9ITS - chains B and F of the 26 polymer chains in the assembly; structure by electron microscopy, 2.89 A resolution.

# Chain B
Molecule: ATP synthase subunit alpha
From: Chloroflexus aurantiacus J-10-fl
Notes: EC 7.1.2.2
UniProt: A9WGS6 (ATPA_CHLAA); residues 1-522 here = UniProt positions 1-522
Amino-acid sequence (522 residues; numbered 1 to 522; the number before each row is that of its first residue):
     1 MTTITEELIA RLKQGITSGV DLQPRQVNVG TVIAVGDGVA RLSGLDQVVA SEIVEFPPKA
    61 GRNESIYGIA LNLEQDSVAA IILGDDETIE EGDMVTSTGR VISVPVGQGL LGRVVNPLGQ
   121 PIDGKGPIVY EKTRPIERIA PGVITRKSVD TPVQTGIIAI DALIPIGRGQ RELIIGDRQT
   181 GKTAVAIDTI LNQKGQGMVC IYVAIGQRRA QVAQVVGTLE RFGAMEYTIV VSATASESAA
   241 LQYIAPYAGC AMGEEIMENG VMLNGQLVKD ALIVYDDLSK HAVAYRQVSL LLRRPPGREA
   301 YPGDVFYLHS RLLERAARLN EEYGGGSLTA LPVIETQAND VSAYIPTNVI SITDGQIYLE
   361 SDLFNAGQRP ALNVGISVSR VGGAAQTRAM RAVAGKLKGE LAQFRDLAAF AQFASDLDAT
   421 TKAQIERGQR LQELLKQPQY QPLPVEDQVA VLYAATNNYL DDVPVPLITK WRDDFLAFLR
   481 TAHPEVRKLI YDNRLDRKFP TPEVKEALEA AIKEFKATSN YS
Not modelled in the structure: 1-17, 522
Curated features (UniProtKB/Swiss-Prot):
  - binding site (ATP): G176 to T183
  - site: S377 (Required for activity)
Metal / ion sites: Mg2+: T183 (together with ATP)
Residues lining bound ligands:
  - ADP (adenosine-5'-diphosphate): S379, R380, V381, G382
  - ATP (adenosine-5'-triphosphate): D177, R178, Q179, T180, G181, K182, T183, A184, Q207, E335, F364, R369, P370, Q437, P438, Q439

# Chain F
Molecule: ATP synthase subunit beta
From: Chloroflexus aurantiacus J-10-fl
Notes: EC 7.1.2.2
UniProt: A9WGS4 (ATPB_CHLAA); residues 1-471 here = UniProt positions 1-471
Amino-acid sequence (471 residues; each row starts with the number of its first residue):
     1 MPAKGVIQEI IGVVIRAKFP EDEVPEIYNA IEIPLGNGDR LVCEVQQQLG NGVVKAVAMG
    61 STDGLRRGLE VIDTGRPIAV PVGPATLGRV FNVLGDPIDG MGPIGPEVER RPIHRDPPSF
   121 EEQNTQAQIF ETGIKVIDLI APFTRGGKTA IFGGAGVGKT VVIQELIANI AKEQSGFSVF
   181 AGVGERSREG NDLIHEMKEA RIDENTTVFD KTVMVFGQMN EPPGARLRVG LTALTMAEYF
   241 RDEGRDILLF IDNIFRFVQA GSEVSSLLGR MPSQVGYQPT LGTEMGELQE RITSTKRGSI
   301 TSMQAVYVPA DDYTDPAPAT VFSHLDATIS LERSIAERAI FPAVDPLAST SRILDPNIVG
   361 EEHYRVAQEV KRVLQRYKDL KDIIAILGME ELSDEDKLTV QRARKIELFF SQPFTVAQQF
   421 TGRPGKYVPV KKTVESFARL LNGEGDHIPE SFFYMQGDFD DVLAAYEASQ K
Not modelled in the structure: 1, 471
Curated features (UniProtKB/Swiss-Prot):
  - binding site (ATP): G153 to T160
Metal / ion sites: Mg2+: T160, E189 (together with ADP)
Residues lining bound ligands:
  - ADP (adenosine-5'-diphosphate): G154, A155, G156, V157, G158, K159, T160, V161, R186, E189, F341, P342, F414, A417, F420, T421, M455
  - ATP (adenosine-5'-triphosphate): S351, R352, L354, Y364

# Chain B / chain F interface
Pairs across the interface (86; chain B residue first):
  I33(B) with L49(F); G50(F), hydrogen bond (backbone-backbone)
  A34(B) with Q48(F); L49(F)
  V35(B) with I27(F); Q47(F); Q48(F), hydrogen bond (backbone-backbone)
  G36(B) with Q47(F)
  D37(B) with Q47(F); R270(F), salt bridge
  D85(B) with D116(F)
  D86(B) with I27(F)
  E87(B) with I27(F); Y28(F)
  I89(B) with I27(F)
  E90(B) with E26(F); Q48(F)
  E91(B) with V24(F); Q48(F), hydrogen bond (backbone-side chain); G50(F); G52(F)
  I122(B) with F120(F); E121(F)
  D123(B) with E121(F)
  G124(B) with E121(F), hydrogen bond (backbone-side chain)
  R178(B) with F322(F)
  Q179(B) with T350(F), hydrogen bond
  R208(B) with K148(F); E290(F); T293(F); S323(F); H324(F); D326(F), salt bridge
  R209(B) with P117(F); P118(F), hydrogen bond (side chain-backbone); S119(F); F120(F); Q123(F); E290(F), hydrogen bond (backbone-side chain)
  A210(B) with Q123(F)
  V212(B) with F120(F), hydrophobic
  A213(B) with F120(F); Q123(F); T125(F)
  Q214(B) with T125(F); R352(F)
  V216(B) with F120(F), hydrophobic
  A235(B) with G286(F); H324(F)
  S236(B) with P117(F); G286(F); E290(F)
  K280(B) with S323(F), hydrogen bond
  R286(B) with Q274(F)
  Q287(B) with P279(F); T280(F); T283(F), hydrogen bond
  L290(B) with M271(F), hydrophobic; S273(F); P279(F), hydrophobic
  L291(B) with T280(F)
  R293(B) with G269(F), hydrogen bond (side chain-backbone); M271(F)
  R294(B) with M271(F)
  P296(B) with M271(F), hydrophobic
  E299(B) with Q274(F)
  A300(B) with S273(F); Q274(F)
  Q337(B) with A319(F)
  A338(B) with T314(F)
  D362(B) with Q375(F), hydrogen bond; K378(F)
  N365(B) with L347(F), hydrogen bond (side chain-backbone); K371(F); R372(F); Q375(F)
  A366(B) with R372(F); Q375(F)
  R369(B) with Y364(F); Q368(F), hydrogen bond
  Q412(B) with R376(F); L380(F); I383(F); D396(F)
  F413(B) with I383(F), hydrophobic; E391(F)
Interface residues without a listed pair, chain B (48 interface residues in all): V114, E237, A239, G367, Q439
Interface residues without a listed pair, chain F (63 interface residues in all): E21, Q46, N51, P272, G282, E287, Y313, L325, S330, A348, D355, L387, L392, S393

# Summary
48 residues of chain B and 63 residues of chain F are in contact; the contacts include 13 hydrogen bonds and 2
salt bridges. Polar pairs include D37(B)-R270(F), R208(B)-D326(F) and E91(B)-Q48(F). ATP is bound between
chain B and chain F. Bound to chain B: ADP.
Chain B is ATP synthase subunit alpha and chain F is ATP synthase subunit beta, both from Chloroflexus
aurantiacus J-10-fl; the structure, Chloroflexus aurantiacus ADP-bound ATP synthase, state 1, was determined
by electron microscopy together with 9ITJ, 9ITK, 9ITL, 9ITM, 9ITN, 9ITO and 11 further entries from the same
study.
